PDB entry 6B46 | electron microscopy, 3.10 A resolution | chains F and G of the 10 polymer chains in the assembly

Chain F (and G):
Protein: CRISPR-associated protein Csy3
Organism: Pseudomonas aeruginosa (strain UCBPP-PA14)
Notes: chain G of this document is another copy of the same molecule, construct and numbering; everything in this record applies to it too
UniProt: Q02MM1 (CSY3_PSEAB); residues 1-342 here = UniProt positions 1-342
Amino-acid sequence (344 residues; row label = number of the first residue in the row; numbers below 1 keep their minus sign (Met-1 is residue -1)):
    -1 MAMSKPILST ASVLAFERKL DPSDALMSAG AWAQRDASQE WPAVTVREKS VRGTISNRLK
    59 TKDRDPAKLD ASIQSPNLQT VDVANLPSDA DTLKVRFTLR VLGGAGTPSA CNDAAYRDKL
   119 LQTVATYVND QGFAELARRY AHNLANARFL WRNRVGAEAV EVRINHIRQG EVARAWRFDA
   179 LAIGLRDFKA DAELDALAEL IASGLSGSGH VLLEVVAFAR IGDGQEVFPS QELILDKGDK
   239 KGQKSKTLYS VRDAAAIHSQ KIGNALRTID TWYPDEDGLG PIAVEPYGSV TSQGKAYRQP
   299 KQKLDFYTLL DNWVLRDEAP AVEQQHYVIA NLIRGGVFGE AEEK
Disordered / not traced: -1 to 4, 340-342 (chain G: -1 to 5, 339-342)
Construct notes: initiating methionine (-1); expression tag (0)

Interface between chain F and chain G:
Contacting residue pairs (73; chain F residue first):
  Glu15(F) with Arg150(G), salt bridge
  Arg16(F) with Glu224(G), salt bridge
  Asp19(F) with Gln223(G)
  Ser21(F) with Gly222(G)
  Asp22(F) with Arg45(G), salt bridge; Asn83(G)
  Leu24(F) with Ser86(G)
  Arg94(F) with Ser86(G), hydrogen bond; Asp221(G), salt bridge
  Thr96(F) with Asp221(G), hydrogen bond (side chain-backbone); Gln223(G), hydrogen bond
  Leu97(F) with Gln223(G)
  Arg98(F) with Val153(G); Gly154(G), hydrogen bond (side chain-backbone); Ile219(G); Gln223(G), hydrogen bond
  Leu100(F) with Gly154(G)
  Ser107(F) with Gln291(G)
  Ala108(F) with Ser290(G); Gln291(G)
  Cys109(F) with Gln291(G)
  Asn110(F) with Gln291(G)
  Ile165(F) with Glu156(G)
  Arg166(F) with Glu156(G); Arg218(G)
  Gln167(F) with Arg218(G), hydrogen bond
  His208(F) with Gly154(G), hydrogen bond (side chain-backbone); Ala155(G); Glu156(G), salt bridge
  Glu230(F) with Lys47(G); Ser48(G), hydrogen bond
  Leu231(F) with Ser48(G), hydrogen bond (backbone-side chain); Leu76(G), hydrophobic; Gln77(G); Thr78(G)
  Leu233(F) with Thr78(G); Gly240(G)
  Asp234(F) with Lys238(G); Lys239(G)
  Tyr247(F) with Arg45(G)
  Val249(F) with Arg45(G)
  Arg250(F) with Pro85(G)
  His256(F) with Lys47(G); Ser48(G)
  Ser257(F) with Lys47(G), hydrogen bond
  Gln258(F) with Lys47(G), hydrogen bond; Ser48(G), hydrogen bond (side chain-backbone); Val49(G)
  Glu283(F) with Thr52(G)
  Pro284(F) with Ile53(G)
  Tyr285(F) with Asn55(G); Arg56(G); Leu57(G), hydrogen bond (side chain-backbone)
  Ser287(F) with Ile71(G)
  Val288(F) with Ile71(G)
  Thr289(F) with Arg50(G), hydrogen bond; Ile71(G)
  Gly292(F) with Asp68(G)
  Lys293(F) with Asp68(G)
  Ala294(F) with Leu67(G), hydrophobic; Asp68(G), hydrogen bond (backbone-side chain); Ile71(G), hydrophobic
  Gln297(F) with Asp63(G); Leu67(G)
  Pro298(F) with Leu67(G)
  Lys299(F) with Arg62(G); Pro64(G)
  Tyr305(F) with Ser54(G), hydrogen bond (side chain-backbone); Asn55(G); Arg56(G)
  Asp309(F) with Arg56(G), salt bridge
  Gly337(F) with Arg56(G)
  Glu338(F) with Arg56(G)
Other interface residues (no listed pair), chain F (50 interface residues in all): Pro20, Leu210, Leu308, Arg332, Ala339
Other interface residues (no listed pair), chain G (43 interface residues in all): Glu46, Lys58, Gly220, Gly292

In short:
50 residues of chain F face 43 of chain G across their interface, with 16 hydrogen bonds and 6 salt bridges.
Polar pairs include Glu15(F)-Arg150(G), Arg16(F)-Glu224(G) and Asp22(F)-Arg45(G).
Chain F and chain G are both CRISPR-associated protein Csy3 (Pseudomonas aeruginosa (strain UCBPP-PA14)); the
structure, Cryo-EM structure of Type I-F CRISPR crRNA-guided Csy surveillance complex with bound anti-CRISPR
protein AcrF1, was determined by electron microscopy, deposited together with 6B44, 6B45, 6B47 and 6B48.
